PDB entry 9BY2 | electron microscopy, 3.10 A resolution | chains A and B of the 4 polymer chains in the assembly

# Chain A (and B)
Name: Ribonucleoside-diphosphate reductase subunit alpha
Source organism: Bacillus subtilis
Notes: EC 1.17.4.1; chain B of this document is another copy of the same molecule, construct and numbering; everything in this record applies to it too
Reference sequence: P50620 (RIR1_BACSU); numbering as in UniProt (aligned over 1-700)
Amino-acid sequence (700 residues; each row starts with the number of its first residue):
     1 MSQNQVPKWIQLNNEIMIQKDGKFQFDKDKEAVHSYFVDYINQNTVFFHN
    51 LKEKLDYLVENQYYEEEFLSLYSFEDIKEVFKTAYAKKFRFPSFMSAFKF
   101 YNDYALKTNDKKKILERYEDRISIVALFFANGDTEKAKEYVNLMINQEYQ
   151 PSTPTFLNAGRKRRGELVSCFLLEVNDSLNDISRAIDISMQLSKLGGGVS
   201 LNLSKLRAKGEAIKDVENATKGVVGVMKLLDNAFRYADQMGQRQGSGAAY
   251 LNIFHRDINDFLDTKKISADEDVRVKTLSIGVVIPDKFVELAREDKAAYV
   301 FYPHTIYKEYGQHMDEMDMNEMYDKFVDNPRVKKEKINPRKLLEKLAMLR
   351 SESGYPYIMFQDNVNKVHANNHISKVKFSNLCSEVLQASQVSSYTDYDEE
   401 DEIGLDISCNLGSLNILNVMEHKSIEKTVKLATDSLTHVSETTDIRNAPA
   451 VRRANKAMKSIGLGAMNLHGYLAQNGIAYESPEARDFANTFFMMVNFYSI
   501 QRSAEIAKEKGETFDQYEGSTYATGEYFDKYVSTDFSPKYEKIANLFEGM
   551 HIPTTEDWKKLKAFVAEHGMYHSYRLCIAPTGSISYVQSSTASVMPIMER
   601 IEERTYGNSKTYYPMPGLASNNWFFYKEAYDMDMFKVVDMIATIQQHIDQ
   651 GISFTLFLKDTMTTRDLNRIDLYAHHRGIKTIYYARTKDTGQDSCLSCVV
Not modelled in the structure: 1-5, 689-700
Residues lining bound ligands:
  - ATP (adenosine-5'-triphosphate): Val33, His34, Phe37, Val38, Asn42, Phe89, Arg90, Phe91, Arg117
  - 2'-deoxyguanosine-5'-diphosphate (DGI): Val46, Phe47, Phe48, His49, Asn50, Leu51, Lys54, Lys78, Phe81, Lys82, Tyr85, Asp120
  - dTTP (TTP), molecule 1: Asp177, Ser178, Leu179, Asn180, Ile182, Leu206, Arg207, Ala212, Ile213, Lys214, Ala219, Thr220, Lys221, His304
  - dTTP (TTP), molecule 2: Lys194, Tyr236, Ala237, Asp238, Gln239
Swiss-Prot annotation at these positions:
  - active site: Asn380 (Proton acceptor), Cys382 (Cysteine radical intermediate), Glu384 (Proton acceptor)
  - binding site (substrate): Thr153, Ser169, Cys170, Gly198, Asn380 to Glu384, Pro580 to Ile584
  - site: Cys170 (Important for hydrogen atom transfer), Asp177 (Allosteric effector binding), Arg207 (Allosteric effector binding), Cys409 (Important for hydrogen atom transfer), Tyr683 (Important for electron transfer), Tyr684 (Important for electron transfer), Cys695 (Interacts with thioredoxin/glutaredoxin), Cys698 (Interacts with thioredoxin/glutaredoxin)
  - mutagenesis: His255 (H255Y: In ts-A 73; temperature-sensitive lethal mutation)
Reported in the primary citation:
  - catalytic residues: Cys382 (citing earlier work)

# How chain A and chain B interact
Contacting residue pairs (62):
  Leu179(A) - Met190(B)
  Leu179(A) - Gln191(B)
  Leu179(A) - Lys194(B)
  Leu179(A) - Tyr236(B)  hydrophobic
  Asn180(A) - Gln191(B)  hydrogen bond
  Asn180(A) - Asn447(B)
  Ile182(A) - Tyr236(B)
  Ser183(A) - Asp187(B)  hydrogen bond
  Ser183(A) - Met190(B)
  Arg184(A) - Arg184(B)
  Asp187(A) - Ser183(B)  hydrogen bond
  Met190(A) - Leu179(B)
  Met190(A) - Ser183(B)
  Gln191(A) - Leu179(B)
  Gln191(A) - Asn180(B)
  Lys194(A) - Leu179(B)
  Lys194(A) - Lys214(B)
  Ile213(A) - Met240(B)  hydrophobic
  Asp215(A) - Arg163(B)
  Val216(A) - Met240(B)  hydrophobic
  Val216(A) - Gln242(B)
  Ala219(A) - Met240(B)
  Lys221(A) - Arg235(B)
  Lys221(A) - Tyr236(B)
  Lys221(A) - Asp238(B)  salt bridge
  Gly225(A) - Tyr236(B)
  Val226(A) - Tyr236(B)
  Leu229(A) - Asn232(B)
  Leu229(A) - Ala233(B)  hydrophobic
  Leu229(A) - Tyr236(B)  hydrophobic
  Asn232(A) - Lys228(B)
  Asn232(A) - Leu229(B)
  Asn232(A) - Asn232(B)  hydrogen bond
  Ala233(A) - Leu229(B)  hydrophobic
  Arg235(A) - Lys221(B)
  Tyr236(A) - Leu179(B)  hydrophobic
  Tyr236(A) - Ile182(B)
  Tyr236(A) - Lys221(B)
  Tyr236(A) - Gly225(B)
  Tyr236(A) - Val226(B)
  Tyr236(A) - Leu229(B)  hydrophobic
  Asp238(A) - Lys221(B)  salt bridge
  Met240(A) - Val216(B)  hydrophobic
  Met240(A) - Glu217(B)
  Met240(A) - Asn218(B)
  Asp396(A) - Arg446(B)
  Asp396(A) - Asn447(B)  hydrogen bond
  Tyr397(A) - Asp401(B)  hydrogen bond
  Tyr397(A) - Ile403(B)
  Tyr397(A) - Arg446(B)
  Tyr397(A) - Asn447(B)
  Tyr397(A) - Pro449(B)  hydrophobic
  Asp398(A) - Arg446(B)  salt bridge
  Asp401(A) - Tyr397(B)  hydrogen bond
  Ile403(A) - Tyr397(B)
  Arg446(A) - Asp396(B)
  Arg446(A) - Tyr397(B)
  Arg446(A) - Asp398(B)  salt bridge
  Asn447(A) - Asn180(B)  hydrogen bond
  Asn447(A) - Asp396(B)  hydrogen bond
  Asn447(A) - Tyr397(B)
  Pro449(A) - Tyr397(B)  hydrophobic
Other interface residues (no listed pair), chain A (36 interface residues in all): Arg163, Ile186, Gly222, Tyr394, Arg452
Other interface residues (no listed pair), chain B (37 interface residues in all): Asp215, Ala219, Gly241

# Overview
36 residues of chain A face 37 of chain B across their interface; the contacts include 9 hydrogen bonds and 4
salt bridges. Polar pairs include Lys221(A)-Asp238(B), Asp398(A)-Arg446(B) and Asn180(A)-Gln191(B). Bound to
chain A: dTTP, ATP and 2'-deoxyguanosine-5'-diphosphate. The paper reports the catalytic residue Cys382(A).
Both chains are Ribonucleoside-diphosphate reductase subunit alpha (Bacillus subtilis). Entry 9BY2 (Consensus
full-complex model for product condition of Bacillus subtilis ribonucleotide reductase complex) was determined
by electron microscopy, deposited together with 9BW3, 9BWX, 9BX2, 9BX3, 9BX6, 9BX8 and 39 further entries.
